7Z9F - chains X and Y; structure by X-ray diffraction, 1.70 A resolution.

Chain X:
Molecule: Trypsin-2
From: Homo sapiens
Notes: EC 3.4.21.4
UniProt: P07478 (TRY2_HUMAN); residues 24-122 here = UniProt positions 24-122
Amino-acid sequence (99 residues; row label = number of the first residue in the row):
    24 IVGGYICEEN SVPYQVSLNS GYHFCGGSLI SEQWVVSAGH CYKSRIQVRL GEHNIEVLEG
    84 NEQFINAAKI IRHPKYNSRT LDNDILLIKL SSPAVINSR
Cystine bridges: C48-C64
Ion coordination: Ca2+: E75, N77, V80, E85
What the authors report for this chain:
  - post-translational modification sites: R122

Chain Y:
Molecule: Trypsin-2
From: Homo sapiens
Notes: EC 3.4.21.4
UniProt: P07478 (TRY2_HUMAN); numbering as in UniProt (aligned over 123-247)
Amino-acid sequence (125 residues; row label = number of the first residue in the row):
   123 VSAISLPTAP PAAGTESLIS GWGNTLSSGA DYPDELQCLD APVLSQAECE ASYPGKITNN
   183 MFCVGFLEGG KDSCQGDSGG PVVSNGELQG IVSWGYGCAQ KNRPGVYTKV YNYVDWIKDT
   243 IAANS
Unresolved in the structure: 247
Cystine bridges: C171-C185, C196-C220
What the authors report for this chain:
  - specificity-determining residues: D194
  - mutagenesis - S200A: abolished catalytic activity
  - post-translational modification sites: Y154 (citing earlier work)
  - post-translational modification sites: K193 (proposed by the authors, not directly observed)

Chain X / chain Y interface:
Cross-chain cystine bridges: C30(X)-C160(Y)
Residue-residue contacts (116):
  I24(X) with I141(Y), hydrophobic; S142(Y); G143(Y); G145(Y), hydrogen bond (backbone-backbone); N146(Y), hydrogen bond (backbone-backbone); T147(Y); Q159(Y); L161(Y), hydrophobic; D194(Y); D199(Y), hydrogen bond (backbone-side chain)
  V25(X) with N146(Y); T147(Y); L148(Y); S149(Y); G192(Y); K193(Y); D194(Y), hydrogen bond (backbone-backbone); A221(Y), hydrophobic
  G26(X) with L161(Y); G192(Y); K193(Y)
  G27(X) with C160(Y)
  Y28(X) with L140(Y); Q159(Y); C160(Y), hydrogen bond (backbone-backbone); D162(Y), hydrogen bond
  I29(X) with E157(Y); L158(Y); Q159(Y)
  C30(X) with L158(Y), hydrogen bond (backbone-backbone); Q159(Y), hydrogen bond (side chain-backbone); C160(Y), disulfide
  V35(X) with S142(Y); C160(Y), hydrophobic
  P36(X) with V123(Y); S124(Y), hydrogen bond (backbone-backbone)
  Y37(X) with S124(Y), hydrogen bond (backbone-backbone); I126(Y), hydrophobic; L140(Y); P203(Y), hydrophobic; V205(Y)
  Q38(X) with S142(Y), hydrogen bond; G143(Y); W144(Y); L158(Y); P203(Y)
  V39(X) with W144(Y)
  S40(X) with W144(Y)
  H46(X) with W144(Y); G198(Y), hydrogen bond (side chain-backbone)
  C48(X) with S200(Y), hydrogen bond (side chain-backbone)
  G49(X) with S200(Y), hydrogen bond (backbone-backbone); G201(Y); G202(Y)
  G50(X) with G201(Y); G202(Y)
  S51(X) with P203(Y); L210(Y)
  L52(X) with V123(Y), hydrophobic; S124(Y); A125(Y); I126(Y), hydrogen bond (backbone-backbone)
  I53(X) with A125(Y); I126(Y); I239(Y), hydrophobic
  S54(X) with A125(Y)
  W57(X) with I243(Y), hydrophobic; N246(Y)
  V59(X) with G201(Y); I213(Y), hydrophobic
  S60(X) with G201(Y); I213(Y)
  A61(X) with G201(Y); I213(Y); V214(Y)
  H63(X) with S200(Y), hydrogen bond; S215(Y)
  C64(X) with S200(Y)
  G74(X) with V123(Y)
  E75(X) with W144(Y)
  H76(X) with W144(Y), hydrogen bond (backbone-side chain); D156(Y); E157(Y), salt bridge; L158(Y), hydrogen bond (backbone-backbone)
  N77(X) with D156(Y)
  I78(X) with W144(Y); D156(Y), hydrogen bond (backbone-backbone)
  E79(X) with D156(Y)
  Q86(X) with V123(Y)
  K92(X) with N246(Y), hydrogen bond (side chain-backbone)
  I94(X) with W238(Y); T242(Y); N246(Y)
  H96(X) with Y235(Y); W238(Y)
  P97(X) with W238(Y)
  T103(X) with M183(Y)
  L104(X) with M183(Y); W216(Y), hydrophobic
  D105(X) with T180(Y), hydrogen bond; N182(Y), hydrogen bond; M183(Y)
  N106(X) with N182(Y), hydrogen bond; Y235(Y), hydrogen bond
  D107(X) with S215(Y), hydrogen bond; T230(Y), hydrogen bond (backbone-side chain)
  I108(X) with I213(Y), hydrophobic; Y235(Y), hydrophobic
  L110(X) with W238(Y), hydrophobic; T242(Y)
  K112(X) with N246(Y), hydrogen bond (side chain-backbone)
  V118(X) with V123(Y)
  I119(X) with V123(Y)
  N120(X) with V123(Y), hydrogen bond (side chain-backbone)
  S121(X) with V123(Y), hydrogen bond (side chain-backbone); S124(Y)
Also at the interface, not in a pair above, chain X (53 interface residues in all): F47, L73, R95
Also at the interface, not in a pair above, chain Y (52 interface residues in all): L128, P155, S195, C196, C220

In short:
53 residues of chain X and 52 residues of chain Y are in contact; the contacts include 1 disulfide bond, 29
hydrogen bonds and 1 salt bridge. Polar contacts include H76(X)-E157(Y), I24(X)-D199(Y) and Y28(X)-D162(Y).
E75(X), N77(X), V80(X) and E85(X) coordinate Ca2+. From the paper: S200A of chain Y abolishes catalytic
activity; the specificity determinant D194(Y).
Here chain X is Trypsin-2 and chain Y is Trypsin-2, both from Homo sapiens. Entry 7Z9F (Human anionic trypsin
after autoproteolysis at Arg122) was determined by X-ray diffraction.
